PDB entry 1YCP | X-ray diffraction, 2.50 A resolution | chains L and H of the 3 polymer chains in the assembly

# Chain L
Molecule: Epsilon thrombin
Organism: Bos taurus
Notes: EC 3.4.21.5
UniProt: P00735 (THRB_BOVIN); residues 1-14 here correspond to UniProt positions 339-352 (UniProt number = residue number + 338)
Amino-acid sequence (49 residues; numbered 1 to 14 plus 35 insertion-coded residues; the number before each row is that of its first residue; a row labelled like 14A-14N holds insertion residues (14A, then the next letters in order)):
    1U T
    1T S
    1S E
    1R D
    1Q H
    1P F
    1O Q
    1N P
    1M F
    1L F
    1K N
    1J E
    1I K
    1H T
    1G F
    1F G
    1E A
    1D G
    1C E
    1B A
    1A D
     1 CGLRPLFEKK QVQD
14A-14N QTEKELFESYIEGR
Unresolved in the structure: 1U, 1T, 1S, 1R, 1Q, 1P, 1O, 1N, 1M, 1L, 1K, 1J, 1I, 1H, 1G, 1F, 1E, 1D, 1C, 14N
UniProt features mapped onto this chain:
  - site: Arg14N (Cleavage)

# Chain H
Molecule: Alpha thrombin
Organism: Bos taurus
Notes: EC 3.4.21.5
UniProt: P00735 (THRB_BOVIN); the construct lacks a stretch of the UniProt sequence and is renumbered around it, so the offset changes along the chain: 16-36 = UniProt 367-387; 37-60 = UniProt 389-412; 61-77 = UniProt 422-438; 78-97 = UniProt 440-459; 7 more segments
Amino-acid sequence (259 residues; each row starts with the number of its first residue; note: 4 numbers in that range are skipped by the numbering (no residue carries them; nothing is unmodelled there); a row labelled like 60A-60I holds insertion residues (60A, then the next letters in order)):
    16 IVEGQDAEVG LSPWQVMLFR K
   36A S
    37 PQELLCGASL ISDRWVLTAA HCLL
60A-60I YPPWDKNFT
    61 VDDLLVRIGK HSRTRYE
   77A R
    78 KVEKISMLDK IYIHPRYNWK
   97A E
    98 NLDRDIALLK LKRPIELSDY IHPVCLPDKQ TA
129A-129C AKL
   130 LHAGFKGRVT GWGNRRE
146A-146H TWTTSVAE
   150 VQPSVLQVVN LPLVERPVCK ASTRIRITDN MFCAG
  184A Y
   185 KP
186A-186D GEGK
   187 RGDACEGDSG GPFVMKSP
204A-204B YN
   205 NRWYQMGIVS WGE
   219 GCD
  221A R
   222 DGKYGFYTHV FRLKKWIQKV IDRLGS
Unresolved in the structure: 146A-146H, 244-247
Disulfides: Cys42-Cys58, Cys168-Cys182, Cys191-Cys220
UniProt features mapped onto this chain:
  - region: Ala183 to Val200 (High affinity receptor-binding region which is also known as the TP508 peptide)
  - active site (Charge relay system): His57, Asp102, Ser195
  - glycosylation: Asn60G (N-linked (GlcNAc...) asparagine)
Reported in the primary citation:
  - catalytic residues: His57, Asp102 (citing earlier work)
  - catalytic residues: Ser195
  - conformationally variable residues (side-chain flip): Glu39, Arg173, Glu192
  - post-translational modification sites: Asn60G (citing earlier work)

# Interface between chain L and chain H
Contacting residue pairs - 51 pairs, chain L then chain H:
  Cys1(L) - Cys122(H)  disulfide
  Cys1(L) - Arg206(H)  hydrogen bond (backbone-side chain)
  Asp1A(L) - His119(H)  salt bridge
  Ala1B(L) - Arg206(H)  hydrogen bond (backbone-side chain)
  Gly2(L) - Pro120(H)  hydrogen bond (backbone-backbone)
  Gly2(L) - Cys122(H)  hydrogen bond (backbone-side chain)
  Gly2(L) - Trp207(H)
  Leu3(L) - Asn205(H)
  Leu3(L) - Arg206(H)
  Arg4(L) - Leu26(H)  hydrogen bond (side chain-backbone)
  Arg4(L) - Pro28(H)
  Arg4(L) - Trp29(H)
  Arg4(L) - Trp207(H)
  Pro5(L) - Ser115(H)
  Pro5(L) - Asp116(H)
  Pro5(L) - His119(H)
  Leu6(L) - Val24(H)
  Leu6(L) - Gly25(H)
  Leu6(L) - Asp116(H)
  Leu6(L) - Tyr117(H)  hydrophobic
  Phe7(L) - Glu23(H)
  Phe7(L) - Gly25(H)
  Phe7(L) - Leu26(H)
  Glu8(L) - Lys202(H)  salt bridge
  Glu8(L) - Asn205(H)
  Glu8(L) - Trp207(H)  hydrogen bond
  Lys9(L) - His119(H)
  Asp14(L) - Glu23(H)
  Asp14(L) - Arg137(H)  salt bridge
  Asp14(L) - Trp207(H)
  Gln14A(L) - Gln20(H)  hydrogen bond
  Gln14A(L) - Glu23(H)  hydrogen bond (backbone-side chain)
  Thr14B(L) - Arg137(H)
  Thr14B(L) - Asn159(H)  hydrogen bond
  Glu14C(L) - Arg137(H)
  Glu14C(L) - Lys202(H)  salt bridge
  Glu14E(L) - Lys135(H)  salt bridge
  Glu14E(L) - Asn159(H)  hydrogen bond
  Glu14E(L) - Tyr184A(H)
  Leu14F(L) - Lys135(H)
  Leu14F(L) - Gly136(H)
  Leu14F(L) - Asn159(H)
  Leu14F(L) - Trp207(H)  hydrophobic
  Phe14G(L) - Lys202(H)
  Phe14G(L) - Pro204(H)  hydrophobic
  Ser14I(L) - Gly133(H)
  Ser14I(L) - Phe134(H)
  Ser14I(L) - Lys135(H)
  Tyr14J(L) - Phe134(H)
  Tyr14J(L) - Lys202(H)  hydrogen bond (side chain-backbone)
  Tyr14J(L) - Pro204(H)  hydrophobic
Other interface residues (no listed pair), chain L (21 interface residues in all): Gln13
Other interface residues (no listed pair), chain H (28 interface residues in all): Val121, Leu129C, Met201
Inter-chain disulfides: Cys1(L)-Cys122(H)

# Overview
The interface between chain L and chain H involves 21 residues on one side and 28 on the other, with 1
disulfide bond, 11 hydrogen bonds and 5 salt bridges. Among the polar pairs are Asp1A(L)-His119(H),
Glu8(L)-Lys202(H) and Glu14E(L)-Lys135(H). From the paper: catalytic residues His57(H), Asp102(H) and
Ser195(H); a modification site at Asn60G(H).
Here chain L is Epsilon thrombin and chain H is Alpha thrombin, both from Bos taurus. Entry 1YCP (The crystal
structure of fibrinogen-aa peptide 1-23 (F8Y) bound to bovine thrombin explains why the mutation ...) was
determined by X-ray diffraction.
